6B7W - chain A; structure by X-ray diffraction, 1.48 A resolution.

== Chain A ==
Name: Lysozyme C
Organism: Gallus gallus
Notes: EC 3.2.1.17
UniProtKB: P00698 (LYSC_CHICK); residue numbers follow UniProt; this construct covers 19-147
Chain sequence (129 residues; each row starts with the number of its first residue):
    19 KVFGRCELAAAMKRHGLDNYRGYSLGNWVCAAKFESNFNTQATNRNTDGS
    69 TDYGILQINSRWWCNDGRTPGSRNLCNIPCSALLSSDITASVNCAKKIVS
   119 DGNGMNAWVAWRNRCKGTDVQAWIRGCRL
Disulfide bonds: Cys24-Cys145, Cys48-Cys133, Cys82-Cys98, Cys94-Cys112
Ion coordination: Na+: Ser78, Cys82, Ser90, Arg91
Swiss-Prot annotation at these positions:
  - active site: Glu53, Asp70
  - binding site (substrate): Asp119
  - natural variant: Tyr71 (Y71F; Y71S)

== Summary ==
The Na+ site is built by Ser78, Cys82, Ser90 and Arg91. UniProt lists active-site residues Glu53 and Asp70 and
substrate-binding residue Asp119.
Chain A is Lysozyme C (Gallus gallus); the structure, Structure of hen egg-white lysozyme pre-treated with
high pressure (600 MPa) under isobaric condition, was determined by X-ray diffraction (same publication as
6B7U and 6B7V).
